PDB entry 5J59 | X-ray diffraction, 2.40 A resolution | chain A

Chain A:
Name: Methionyl-tRNA synthetase, putative
Source organism: Trypanosoma brucei brucei
Notes: EC 6.1.1.10
UniProtKB: Q38C91 (Q38C91_TRYB2); residue numbers follow UniProt; this construct covers 237-773
Amino-acid sequence (542 residues; numbered 232 to 773; the number before each row is that of its first residue):
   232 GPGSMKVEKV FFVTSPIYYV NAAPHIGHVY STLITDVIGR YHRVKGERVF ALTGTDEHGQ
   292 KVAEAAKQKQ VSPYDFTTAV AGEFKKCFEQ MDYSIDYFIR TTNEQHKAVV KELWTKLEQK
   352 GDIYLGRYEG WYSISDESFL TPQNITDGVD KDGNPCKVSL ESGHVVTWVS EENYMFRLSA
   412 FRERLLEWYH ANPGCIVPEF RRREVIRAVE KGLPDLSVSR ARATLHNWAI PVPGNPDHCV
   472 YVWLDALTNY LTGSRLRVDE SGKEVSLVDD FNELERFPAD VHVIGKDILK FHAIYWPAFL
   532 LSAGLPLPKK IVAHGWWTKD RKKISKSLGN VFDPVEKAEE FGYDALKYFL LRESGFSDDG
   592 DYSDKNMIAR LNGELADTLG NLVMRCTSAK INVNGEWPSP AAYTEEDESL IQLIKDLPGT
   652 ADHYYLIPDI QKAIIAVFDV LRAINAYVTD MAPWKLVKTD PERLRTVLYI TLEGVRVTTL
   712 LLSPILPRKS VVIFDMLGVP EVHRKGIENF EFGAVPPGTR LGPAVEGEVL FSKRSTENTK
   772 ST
Unresolved in the structure: 232-237, 551-560, 757-758, 767-773
Construct notes: expression tag (232-236); engineered mutation Thr-309 (Ala in Q38C91), Ala-452 (Lys in Q38C91), Arg-453 (Lys in Q38C91), Ala-454 (Glu in Q38C91), Val-499 (Ala in Q38C91), Asn-503 (Ser in Q38C91)
Residues lining bound ligands: methionine (MET): Pro-247, Ile-248, Tyr-249, Tyr-250, Asp-287, Trp-474, Ala-477, Leu-478, Asn-480, Tyr-481, Asp-518, Ile-519, His-523, Thr-549, Lys-550
Reported in the primary citation:
  - binding site for the ligand N93: Tyr-250, Leu-456
  - catalytic residues: Asp-287 (citing earlier work)

Overview:
Chain A binds methionine. From the paper: the catalytic residue Asp-287; a binding site for the ligand N93 at
Tyr-250 and Leu-456.
Chain A is Methionyl-tRNA synthetase, putative (Trypanosoma brucei brucei); the structure, Trypanosoma brucei
methionyl-tRNA synthetase in complex with inhibitor (Chem 1893), was determined by X-ray diffraction (same
publication as 5J58 and 5J5A).
